Entry 1HLT (X-ray diffraction, 3.00 A resolution); this record covers chains K and R of the 5 polymer chains in the assembly.

== Chain K ==
Name: Alpha-thrombin (large subunit)
From: Homo sapiens
UniProtKB: P00734 (THRB_HUMAN); the construct lacks a stretch of the UniProt sequence and is renumbered around it, so the offset changes along the chain: 16-36 = UniProt 364-384; 37-60 = UniProt 386-409; 61-77 = UniProt 419-435; 78-97 = UniProt 437-456; 7 more segments
Amino-acid sequence (259 residues; numbered 16 to 247 plus 28 insertion-coded residues; 1 number in that range is skipped by the numbering (no residue carries it; nothing is unmodelled there); the number before each row is that of its first residue; a row labelled like 60A-60I holds insertion residues (60A, then the next letters in order)):
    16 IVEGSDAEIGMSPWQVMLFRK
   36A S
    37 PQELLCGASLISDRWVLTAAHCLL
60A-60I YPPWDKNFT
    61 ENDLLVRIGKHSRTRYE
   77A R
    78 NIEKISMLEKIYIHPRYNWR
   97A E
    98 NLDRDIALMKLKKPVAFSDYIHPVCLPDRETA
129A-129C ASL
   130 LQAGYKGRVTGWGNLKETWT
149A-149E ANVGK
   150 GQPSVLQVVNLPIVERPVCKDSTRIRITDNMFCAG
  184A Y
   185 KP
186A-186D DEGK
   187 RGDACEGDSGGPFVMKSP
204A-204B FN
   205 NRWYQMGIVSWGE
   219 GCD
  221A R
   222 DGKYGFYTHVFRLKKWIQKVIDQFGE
Disordered / not traced: 149A-149E, 245-247
Disulfides: Cys42-Cys58, Cys168-Cys182, Cys191-Cys220
Ligand contacts: THROMBIN (0G6; D-phenylalanyl-N-[(2S,3S)-6-{[amino(iminio)methyl]amino}-1-chloro-2-hydroxyhexan-3-yl]-L-prolinamide): His57, Tyr60A, Trp60D, Asn98, Leu99, Ile174, Asp189, Ala190, Cys191, Glu192, Gly193, Asp194, Ser195, Val213, Ser214, Trp215, Gly216, Gly219, Cys220, Gly226
UniProt features mapped onto this chain:
  - region: Ala183 to Val200 (High affinity receptor-binding region which is also known as the TP508 peptide)
  - active site (Charge relay system): His57, Asp102, Ser195
  - glycosylation: Asn60G (N-linked (GlcNAc...) (complex) asparagine)

== Chain R ==
Name: Thrombomodulin
From: Homo sapiens
UniProtKB: P07204 (TRBM_HUMAN); residues 408-426 here correspond to UniProt positions 426-444 (UniProt number = residue number + 18)
Amino-acid sequence (19 residues; row label = number of the first residue in the row):
   408 ECPEGYILDDGFICTDIDE
Disordered / not traced: 425-426

== How chain K and chain R interact ==
Pairs across the interface - 19 pairs, chain K then chain R:
  Gln38(K) with Glu408(R); Ile414(R); Phe419(R), hydrogen bond (side chain-backbone); Ile420(R); Cys421(R), hydrogen bond
  Leu65(K) with Gly418(R)
  Arg67(K) with Ile420(R)
  Thr74(K) with Cys421(R); Asp423(R)
  Arg75(K) with Asp423(R), hydrogen bond (side chain-backbone)
  Tyr76(K) with Leu415(R), hydrophobic; Asp417(R), hydrogen bond (side chain-backbone); Ile420(R), hydrophobic; Thr422(R)
  Arg77A(K) with Leu415(R); Asp416(R), salt bridge; Asp417(R), salt bridge
  Ile82(K) with Asp417(R); Ile420(R), hydrophobic
Interface residues without a listed pair, chain K (9 interface residues in all): Phe34

== Overview ==
The interface between chain K and chain R involves 9 residues on one side and 11 on the other; the contacts
include 4 hydrogen bonds and 2 salt bridges. Among the polar pairs are Arg77A(K)-Asp416(R),
Arg77A(K)-Asp417(R) and Gln38(K)-Phe419(R). Chain K binds THROMBIN.
Chain K is Alpha-thrombin (large subunit) and chain R is Thrombomodulin, both from Homo sapiens; the
structure, The structure of a nonadecapeptide of the fifth egf domain of thrombomodulin complexed with
thrombin, was determined by X-ray diffraction.
